PDB entry 2CIS | X-ray diffraction, 1.62 A resolution | chain A

Chain A:
Name: Glucose-6-phosphate 1-epimerase
Organism: Saccharomyces cerevisiae
Notes: EC 5.1.3.15
Reference sequence: Q03161 (YMY9_YEAST); numbering as in UniProt (aligned over 1-297)
Amino-acid sequence (297 residues; row label = number of the first residue in the row):
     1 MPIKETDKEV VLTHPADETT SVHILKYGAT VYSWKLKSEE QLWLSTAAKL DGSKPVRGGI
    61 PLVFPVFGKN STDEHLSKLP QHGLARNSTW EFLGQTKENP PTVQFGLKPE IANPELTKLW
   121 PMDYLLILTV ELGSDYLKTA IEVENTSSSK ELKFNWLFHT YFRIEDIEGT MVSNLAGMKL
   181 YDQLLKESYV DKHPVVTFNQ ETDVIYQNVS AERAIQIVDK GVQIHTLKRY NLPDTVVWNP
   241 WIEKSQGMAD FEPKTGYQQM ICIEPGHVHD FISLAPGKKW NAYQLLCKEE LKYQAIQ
Disordered / not traced: 1, 290-297
Modified residues: Cys287 (s-hydroxycysteine; CSO)
UniProt features mapped onto this chain:
  - active site: His159, Glu264
  - binding site (substrate): Arg57, Gln81, Arg86, Asp203
  - modified residue: Ser88 (Phosphoserine)
Ligand contacts: 6-O-phosphono-beta-D-tagatofuranose (TA6): Arg57, Phe67, Gln81, His82, Arg86, His159, Asp203, Val236, Trp238, Glu264

Overview:
Chain A binds 6-O-phosphono-beta-D-tagatofuranose. From UniProt: active-site residues His159 and Glu264 and 4
substrate-binding residues.
Chain A is Glucose-6-phosphate 1-epimerase (Saccharomyces cerevisiae); the structure, Structure-based
functional annotation: Yeast ymr099c codes for a D- hexose-6-phosphate mutarotase. Complex with
tagatose-6-phosphate, was determined by X-ray diffraction (same publication as 2CIR and 2CIQ).
